PDB entry 7Y5W | electron microscopy, 3.50 A resolution | chains C and J of the 10 polymer chains in the assembly

# Chain C
Molecule: Histone H3.1
From: Homo sapiens
UniProtKB: P68431 (H31_HUMAN); residues 0-135 here correspond to UniProt positions 1-136 (UniProt number = residue number + 1)
Chain sequence (136 residues; row label = number of the first residue in the row; numbering starts at 0):
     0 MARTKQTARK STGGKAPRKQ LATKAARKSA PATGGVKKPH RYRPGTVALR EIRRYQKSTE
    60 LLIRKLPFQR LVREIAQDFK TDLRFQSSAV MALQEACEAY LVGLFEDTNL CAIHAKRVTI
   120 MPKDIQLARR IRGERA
Unresolved in the structure: 0-58, 134-135
Swiss-Prot annotation at these positions:
  - modified residue: Arg-2 (Asymmetric dimethylarginine), Thr-3 (Phosphothreonine), Lys-4 (Allysine), Gln-5 (5-glutamyl dopamine), Thr-6 (Phosphothreonine), Arg-8 (Citrulline), Lys-9 (N6,N6,N6-trimethyllysine), Ser-10 (ADP-ribosylserine), Thr-11 (Phosphothreonine), Lys-14 (N6-(2-hydroxyisobutyryl)lysine), Arg-17 (Asymmetric dimethylarginine), Lys-18 (N6-(2-hydroxyisobutyryl)lysine), Lys-23 (N6-(2-hydroxyisobutyryl)lysine), Arg-26 (Citrulline), Lys-27 (N6,N6,N6-trimethyllysine), Ser-28 (ADP-ribosylserine), Lys-36 (N6,N6,N6-trimethyllysine), Lys-37 (N6-methyllysine), Tyr-41 (Phosphotyrosine), Lys-56 (N6,N6,N6-trimethyllysine) and 8 more in UniProt
  - lipidation: Lys-18 (N6-decanoyllysine)

# Chain J
Molecule: Widom 601 DNA
Sequence (147 nucleotides; numbered 1 to 147; the number before each row is that of its first residue):
     1 ACAGGATGTA TATATGTGAC ACGTGCCTGG AGACTAGGGA GTAATCCCCT TGGCGGTTAA
    61 AACGCGGGGG ACAGCGCGTA CGTGCGTTTA AGCGGTGCTA GAGCTGTCTA CGACCAATTG
   121 AGCGGCCTCG GCACCGGGAT TCTCCAG
Unresolved in the structure: 1-14, 116-147

# How chain C and chain J interact
Contacting residue pairs (10; chain C residue first):
  Arg-63(C) / DA61(J)  phosphate contact
  Arg-63(C) / DA62(J)  phosphate contact
  Lys-64(C) / DA62(J)  hydrogen bond to the phosphate
  Leu-65(C) / DA61(J)  phosphate contact
  Leu-65(C) / DA62(J)  hydrogen bond to the phosphate
  Pro-66(C) / DA61(J)  phosphate contact
  Arg-69(C) / DA61(J)  salt bridge to the phosphate
  Arg-83(C) / DG69(J)  sugar contact
  Arg-83(C) / DG70(J)  sugar contact
  Lys-115(C) / DG41(J)  salt bridge to the phosphate
Also at the interface, not in a pair above, chain C (9 interface residues in all): Gln-85, Met-120
Also at the interface, not in a pair above, chain J (7 interface residues in all): DT51, DA71

# In short
The interface between chain C and chain J involves 9 residues on one side and 7 on the other, with 2 hydrogen
bonds and 2 salt bridges. Polar contacts include Lys-64(C)/DA62(J), Leu-65(C)/DA62(J) and Arg-69(C)/DA61(J).
Chain C is Histone H3.1 (Homo sapiens) and chain J is Widom 601 DNA; the structure, Cryo-EM structure of the
left-handed Di-tetrasome, was determined by electron microscopy (same publication as 7Y5K, 7Y5L, 7Y5O, 7Y5U,
7Y5V, 7Y61 and 4 further entries).
